Entry 7U7S (X-ray diffraction, 1.60 A resolution); this record covers chains A and P of the 3 polymer chains in the assembly.

# Chain A
Protein: DNA polymerase eta
Organism: Homo sapiens
Notes: EC 2.7.7.7
UniProtKB: Q9Y253 (POLH_HUMAN); residue numbers follow UniProt; this construct covers 1-432
Amino-acid sequence (435 residues; numbered -2 to 432; the number before each row is that of its first residue; numbers below 1 keep their minus sign (Gly-2 is residue -2)):
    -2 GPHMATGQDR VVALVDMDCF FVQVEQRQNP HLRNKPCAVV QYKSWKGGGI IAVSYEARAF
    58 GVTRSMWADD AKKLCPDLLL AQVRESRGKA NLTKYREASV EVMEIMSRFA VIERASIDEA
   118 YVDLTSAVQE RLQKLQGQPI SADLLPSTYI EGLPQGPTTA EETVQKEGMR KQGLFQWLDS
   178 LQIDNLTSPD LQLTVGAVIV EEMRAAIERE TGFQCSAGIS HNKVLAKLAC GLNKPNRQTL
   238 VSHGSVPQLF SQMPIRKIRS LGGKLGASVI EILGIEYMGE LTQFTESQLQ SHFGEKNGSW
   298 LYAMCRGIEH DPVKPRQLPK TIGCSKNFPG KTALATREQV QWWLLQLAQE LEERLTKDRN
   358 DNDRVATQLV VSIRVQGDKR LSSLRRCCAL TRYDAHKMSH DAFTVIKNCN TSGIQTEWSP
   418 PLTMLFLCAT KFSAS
Disordered / not traced: 155-159
Construct notes: expression tag (-2 to 0)
Bound ions: Mg2+ site 1: Asp13, Asp115, Glu116 (together with XG4) (shared with DT8(P) of chain P); Mg2+ site 2: Asp13, Met14 (together with XG4)
Small-molecule neighbours: XG4 (2'-deoxy-5'-O-[(R)-hydroxy{[(R)-hydroxy(phosphonooxy)phosphoryl]amino}phosphoryl]guanosine): Asp13, Met14, Asp15, Cys16, Phe17, Phe18, Gln38, Ile48, Ala49, Tyr52, Arg55, Arg61, Leu89, Ile114, Asp115, Lys231
UniProt features mapped onto this chain:
  - binding site (Mg(2+)): Asp13, Met14, Asp115, Glu116
  - binding site (Mn(2+)): Asp13, Met14, Asp115, Glu116
  - binding site (a 2'-deoxyribonucleoside 5'-triphosphate): Arg61
Reported in the primary citation:
  - binding site for XG4: Gln38, Arg61

# Chain P
Molecule: 8-nt DNA strand
Sequence (8 nucleotides; numbered 1 to 8; the number before each row is that of its first residue):
     1 AGCGTCAT
Bound ions: Mg2+: DT8 (together with XG4) (shared with Asp13(A), Asp115(A), Glu116(A) of chain A)

# Chain A / chain P interface
Pairs across the interface (24):
  Arg61(A) - DT8(P)  base contact
  Ser113(A) - DT8(P)  phosphate contact
  Asp115(A) - DT8(P)  phosphate contact
  Glu116(A) - DT8(P)  phosphate contact
  Lys224(A) - DT8(P)  phosphate contact
  Ile255(A) - DA7(P)  phosphate contact
  Arg256(A) - DA7(P)  hydrogen bond to the phosphate
  Arg256(A) - DT8(P)  salt bridge to the phosphate
  Ser257(A) - DC6(P)  phosphate contact
  Ser257(A) - DA7(P)  hydrogen bond to the phosphate
  Leu258(A) - DA7(P)  hydrogen bond to the phosphate
  Gly259(A) - DA7(P)  hydrogen bond to the phosphate
  Gly260(A) - DC6(P)  phosphate contact
  Gly260(A) - DA7(P)  hydrogen bond to the phosphate
  Lys261(A) - DT5(P)  salt bridge to the phosphate
  Lys261(A) - DC6(P)  hydrogen bond to the phosphate
  Leu262(A) - DC6(P)  hydrogen bond to the phosphate
  Arg377(A) - DG4(P)  salt bridge to the phosphate
  Leu381(A) - DC3(P)  phosphate contact
  Arg382(A) - DG2(P)  sugar contact
  Arg382(A) - DC3(P)  hydrogen bond to the phosphate
  Arg382(A) - DG4(P)  hydrogen bond to the base
  Arg383(A) - DG2(P)  phosphate contact
  Cys384(A) - DG2(P)  hydrogen bond to the phosphate
Also at the interface, not in a pair above, chain A (20 interface residues in all): Leu378, Ser379
Also at the interface, not in a pair above, chain P (8 interface residues in all): DA1

# In short
The interface between chain A and chain P involves 20 residues on one side and 8 on the other; the contacts
include 10 hydrogen bonds and 3 salt bridges. Among the polar pairs are Arg382(A)-DG4(P), Arg256(A)-DA7(P) and
Ser257(A)-DA7(P). Bound to chain A: compound XG4. From the paper: a binding site for XG4 at Gln38(A) and
Arg61(A).
Here chain A is DNA polymerase eta (Homo sapiens) and chain P is an 8-nt DNA strand. Entry 7U7S (Human DNA
polymerase eta-DNA-dGMPNPP ternary mismatch complex in 0.025 mM Mg2+ for 600s) was determined by X-ray
diffraction, deposited together with 7U72, 7U73, 7U74, 7U75, 7U76, 7U77 and 26 further entries.
